Entry 3REJ (X-ray diffraction, 2.55 A resolution); this record covers chains D and I of the 10 polymer chains in the assembly.

# Chain D
Name: Histone H2B 1.1
Organism: Xenopus laevis
UniProtKB: P02281 (H2B11_XENLA); residues 1-122 here correspond to UniProt positions 5-126 (UniProt number = residue number + 4)
Chain sequence (122 residues; numbered 1 to 122; the number before each row is that of its first residue):
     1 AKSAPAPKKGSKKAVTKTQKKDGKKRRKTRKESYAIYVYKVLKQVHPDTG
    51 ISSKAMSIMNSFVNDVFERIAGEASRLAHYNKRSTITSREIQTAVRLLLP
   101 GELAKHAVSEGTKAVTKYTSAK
Unresolved in the structure: 1-23
Sequence notes: variant Thr29 (Ser33 in P02281)
Swiss-Prot annotation at these positions:
  - modified residue: Lys2 (N6-acetyllysine), Lys9 (N6-acetyllysine), Ser11 (Phosphoserine), Lys12 (N6-acetyllysine), Lys17 (N6-acetyllysine)
  - glycosylation: Ser109 (O-linked (GlcNAc) serine)
  - cross-link: Lys117 (Glycyl lysine isopeptide (Lys-Gly) (interchain with G-Cter in ubiquitin))
Metal / ion sites: Mn2+ near Val45 (its only coordinating residue here)

# Chain I
Molecule: 146-nt DNA strand
Sequence (146 nucleotides; each row starts with the number of its first residue; numbers below 1 keep their minus sign (DA-72 is residue -72)):
   -72 ATCTCCAAATATCCCTTGCGGATCGTAGAAAAAGTGTGTCAAACTGCGCT
   -22 ATCAAAGGGAAACTTCAACTGAATTCAGTTGAAGTTTCCCTTTGATAGCG
    28 CAGTTTGACACACTTTTTCTACGATCCGCAAGGGATATTTGGAGAT
Metal / ion sites: Mn2+ site 1 near DG-53 (its only coordinating residue here); Mn2+ site 2 near DG-14 (its only coordinating residue here); Mn2+ site 3 near DG27 (its only coordinating residue here); Mn2+ site 4 near DG68 (its only coordinating residue here)

# Chain D / chain I interface
Pairs across the interface (23; chain D residue first):
  Lys24(D) - DT-47(I)  salt bridge to the phosphate
  Lys25(D) - DT31(I)  phosphate contact
  Lys25(D) - DT32(I)  salt bridge to the phosphate
  Arg26(D) - DG30(I)  base contact
  Arg26(D) - DT31(I)  phosphate contact
  Arg27(D) - DG30(I)  sugar contact
  Arg27(D) - DT31(I)  hydrogen bond to the phosphate
  Thr29(D) - DA29(I)  hydrogen bond to the phosphate
  Thr29(D) - DG30(I)  hydrogen bond to the phosphate
  Arg30(D) - DA-46(I)  hydrogen bond to the sugar
  Arg30(D) - DG-45(I)  sugar contact
  Tyr39(D) - DG-53(I)  hydrogen bond to the phosphate
  Tyr39(D) - DG-52(I)  phosphate contact
  Gly50(D) - DG-53(I)  phosphate contact
  Ile51(D) - DC-54(I)  sugar contact
  Ile51(D) - DG-53(I)  hydrogen bond to the phosphate
  Ser52(D) - DC-54(I)  phosphate contact
  Ser53(D) - DC-54(I)  hydrogen bond to the phosphate
  Arg83(D) - DT-34(I)  salt bridge to the phosphate
  Ser84(D) - DG-35(I)  phosphate contact
  Ser84(D) - DT-34(I)  hydrogen bond to the phosphate
  Thr85(D) - DG-35(I)  phosphate contact
  Thr85(D) - DT-34(I)  hydrogen bond to the phosphate
Other interface residues (no listed pair), chain D (15 interface residues in all): Lys82
Other interface residues (no listed pair), chain I (13 interface residues in all): DC-33

# Summary
The interface between chain D and chain I involves 15 residues on one side and 13 on the other, with 9
hydrogen bonds and 3 salt bridges. Polar pairs include Arg30(D)-DA-46(I), Arg27(D)-DT31(I) and
Thr29(D)-DA29(I).
Here chain D is Histone H2B 1.1 (Xenopus laevis) and chain I is a 146-nt DNA strand. Entry 3REJ (2.55 Angstrom
Crystal Structure of the Nucleosome Core Particle Assembled with a 146 bp Alpha-Satellite DNA ...) was
determined by X-ray diffraction together with 3REH, 3REI, 3REK and 3REL from the same study.
